PDB entry 6TGA | electron microscopy, 3.26 A resolution | chains B and G of the 8 polymer chains in the assembly

== Chain B ==
Name: Formate dehydrogenase subunit beta
Source organism: Rhodobacter capsulatus
UniProtKB: A0A0E2P9P2 (A0A0E2P9P2_RHOCA); residues 1-500 here = UniProt positions 1-500
Amino-acid sequence (500 residues; each row starts with the number of its first residue):
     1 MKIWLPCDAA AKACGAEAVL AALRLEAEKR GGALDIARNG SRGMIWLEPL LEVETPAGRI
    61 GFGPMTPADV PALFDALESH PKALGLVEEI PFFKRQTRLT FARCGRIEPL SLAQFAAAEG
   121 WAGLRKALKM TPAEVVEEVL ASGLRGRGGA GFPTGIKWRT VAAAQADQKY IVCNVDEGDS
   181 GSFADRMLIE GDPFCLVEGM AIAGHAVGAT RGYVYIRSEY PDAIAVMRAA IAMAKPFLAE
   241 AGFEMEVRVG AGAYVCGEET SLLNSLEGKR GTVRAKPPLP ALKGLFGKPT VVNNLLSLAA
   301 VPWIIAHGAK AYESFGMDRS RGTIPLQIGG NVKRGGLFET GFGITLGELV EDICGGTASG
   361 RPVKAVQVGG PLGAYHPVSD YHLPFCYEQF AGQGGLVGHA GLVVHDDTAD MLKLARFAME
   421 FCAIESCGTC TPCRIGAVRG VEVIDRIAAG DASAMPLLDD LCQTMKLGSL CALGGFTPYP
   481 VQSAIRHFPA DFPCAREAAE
Disordered / not traced: 494-500
Bound ions: 4Fe-4S cluster Fe: Cys427, Cys430, Cys433, Cys471
Ligand contacts:
  - FMN (flavin mononucleotide): Gly146, Arg147, Gly148, Lys157, Asn174, Asp176, Glu177, Gly178, Tyr254, Val255, Gly257, Glu258, Glu259, Val292, Asn293, Asn294, Ser297, Ala472, Leu473
  - 4Fe-4S cluster (SF4): Val255, Val273, Ser426, Cys427, Gly428, Thr429, Cys430, Cys433, Arg434, Ser469, Leu470, Cys471, Leu473, Gly474

== Chain G ==
Name: Formate dehydrogenase subunit gamma
Source organism: Rhodobacter capsulatus
Notes: EC 1.2.1.2
UniProtKB: A0A0E2PAI9 (A0A0E2PAI9_RHOCA); residues 1-150 here = UniProt positions 1-150
Amino-acid sequence (150 residues; numbered 1 to 150; the number before each row is that of its first residue):
     1 MTDTARLRAI LAAHRGREGA LLPILHDVQA AFGFIPEDAY APIAADLGLT RAEVAGVVGF
    61 YHDFRKAPAG RHVIKLCRAE ACQAMGMDAV QARLESALGL RLGDSSEAVT LEAVYCLGLC
   121 ACAPAAMVDD RLVGRLDAAA VAGIVAELGA
Disordered / not traced: 1, 150
Bound ions: 2Fe-2S cluster Fe: Cys77, Cys82, Cys116, Cys120
Ligand contacts: 2Fe-2S cluster (FES): Cys77, Ala79, Ala81, Cys82, Tyr115, Cys116, Leu117, Gly118, Leu119, Cys120

== Chain B / chain G interface ==
Pairs across the interface (76; chain B residue first):
  Ala9(B) - Leu119(G)
  Ala10(B) - Leu119(G)  hydrophobic
  Ala13(B) - Leu119(G)  hydrophobic
  Ala13(B) - Leu132(G)
  Ala13(B) - Val133(G)
  Ala13(B) - Gly134(G)  hydrogen bond (backbone-backbone)
  Cys14(B) - Cys122(G)  hydrogen bond
  Cys14(B) - Arg135(G)  hydrogen bond
  Ile45(B) - Ala121(G)  hydrophobic
  Ile45(B) - Cys122(G)  hydrophobic
  Ile45(B) - Arg135(G)  hydrogen bond (backbone-side chain)
  Pro64(B) - Arg135(G)
  Tyr170(B) - Glu18(G)  hydrogen bond
  Asp179(B) - Cys116(G)
  Ser180(B) - Ala79(G)
  Ser180(B) - Glu80(G)
  Gly181(B) - Cys120(G)  hydrogen bond (backbone-side chain)
  Phe183(B) - Gly118(G)
  Phe183(B) - Cys120(G)  hydrophobic
  Arg186(B) - Gly118(G)  hydrogen bond (side chain-backbone)
  Tyr213(B) - Glu18(G)
  Arg217(B) - Cys116(G)
  Ser218(B) - Asp63(G)  hydrogen bond
  Glu219(B) - Asp63(G)
  Glu219(B) - Val114(G)
  Glu219(B) - Cys116(G)
  Glu219(B) - Leu117(G)
  Tyr220(B) - Leu117(G)
  Tyr220(B) - Gly118(G)
  Glu246(B) - Arg17(G)  salt bridge
  Arg248(B) - Glu18(G)  hydrogen bond (side chain-backbone)
  Arg248(B) - Gly19(G)  hydrogen bond (side chain-backbone)
  Val249(B) - His26(G)  hydrogen bond (backbone-side chain)
  Gly250(B) - His26(G)  hydrogen bond (backbone-side chain)
  Ala251(B) - Tyr61(G)
  Ala251(B) - His62(G)  hydrogen bond (backbone-backbone)
  Ala251(B) - Asp63(G)  hydrogen bond (backbone-backbone)
  Ala251(B) - Phe64(G)  hydrophobic
  Gly252(B) - His62(G)
  Gly252(B) - Asp63(G)  hydrogen bond (backbone-side chain)
  Cys256(B) - Tyr61(G)  hydrophobic
  Ser265(B) - Leu22(G)
  Ser265(B) - Tyr61(G)  hydrogen bond
  Leu266(B) - Gly19(G)
  Glu267(B) - Gly19(G)
  Gly268(B) - Leu21(G)
  Gly268(B) - Leu22(G)
  Gly268(B) - Val57(G)
  Lys269(B) - Tyr61(G)  hydrogen bond (backbone-side chain)
  Arg270(B) - Gly56(G)
  Arg270(B) - Phe60(G)
  Arg270(B) - Tyr61(G)
  Gly271(B) - Phe60(G)
  Gly271(B) - Tyr61(G)  hydrogen bond (backbone-side chain)
  Phe286(B) - Glu18(G)
  Phe286(B) - Gly19(G)
  Gly329(B) - Cys120(G)
  Gly330(B) - Ala81(G)
  Gly330(B) - Met85(G)
  Gly330(B) - Cys120(G)  hydrogen bond (backbone-backbone)
  Gln367(B) - Glu80(G)
  Pro371(B) - Glu80(G)
  Tyr375(B) - Glu80(G)  hydrogen bond
  Val403(B) - Ala81(G)  hydrophobic
  Val404(B) - Ala84(G)
  His405(B) - Glu80(G)
  His405(B) - Ala84(G)
  Leu414(B) - Gln83(G)
  Phe417(B) - Arg78(G)
  Phe417(B) - Ala79(G)  hydrophobic
  Phe417(B) - Glu80(G)
  Phe417(B) - Gln83(G)
  Glu420(B) - Arg78(G)  salt bridge
  Phe421(B) - Tyr115(G)  hydrophobic
  Ile424(B) - Tyr115(G)
  Cys427(B) - Phe60(G)  hydrophobic
Other interface residues (no listed pair), chain B (60 interface residues in all): Lys12, Trp46, Glu48, Pro49, Gly178, Ser182, Pro221, Ala253, Val255, Thr272, Ile328, Asn331, Gly336, Ala358
Other interface residues (no listed pair), chain G (36 interface residues in all): Pro23, Ala123, Met127

== Overview ==
60 residues of chain B face 36 of chain G across their interface, with 20 hydrogen bonds and 2 salt bridges.
Polar contacts include Glu246(B)-Arg17(G), Glu420(B)-Arg78(G) and Cys14(B)-Cys122(G). Chain B binds flavin
mononucleotide and 4Fe-4S cluster. Bound to chain G: 2Fe-2S cluster.
Chain B is Formate dehydrogenase subunit beta and chain G is Formate dehydrogenase subunit gamma, both from
Rhodobacter capsulatus; the structure, Cryo-EM Structure of as isolated form of NAD+-dependent Formate
Dehydrogenase from Rhodobacter capsulatus, was determined by electron microscopy together with 6TG9 from the
same study.
